PDB entry 8WWM | electron microscopy, 2.81 A resolution | chains B and R of the 6 polymer chains in the assembly

[Chain B]
Molecule: Guanine nucleotide-binding protein G(I)/G(S)/G(T) subunit beta-1
Source organism: Homo sapiens
Reference sequence: P62873 (GBB1_HUMAN); residues 2-340 here = UniProt positions 2-340
Chain sequence (376 residues; row label = number of the first residue in the row; numbers below 1 keep their minus sign (Met-9 is residue -9)):
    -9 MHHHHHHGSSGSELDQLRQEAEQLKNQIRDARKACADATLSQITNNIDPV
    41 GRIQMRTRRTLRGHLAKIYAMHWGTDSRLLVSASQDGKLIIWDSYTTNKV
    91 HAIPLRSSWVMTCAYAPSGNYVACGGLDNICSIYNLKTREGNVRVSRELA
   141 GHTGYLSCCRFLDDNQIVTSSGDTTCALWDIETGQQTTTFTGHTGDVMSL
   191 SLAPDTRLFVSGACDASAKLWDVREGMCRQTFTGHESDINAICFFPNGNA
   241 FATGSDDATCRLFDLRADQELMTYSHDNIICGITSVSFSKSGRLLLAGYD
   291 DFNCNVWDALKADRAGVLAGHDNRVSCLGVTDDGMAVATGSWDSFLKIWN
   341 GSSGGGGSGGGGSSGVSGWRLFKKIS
Unresolved in the structure: -9 to 1, 344-366
Sequence notes: initiating methionine (-9); expression tag (-8 to 1, 341-366)
UniProt features mapped onto this chain:
  - modified residue: Ser2 (N-acetylserine), His266 (Phosphohistidine)
  - natural variant: Leu30 (L30F: In MRD42; uncertain significance), Arg52 (R52G: In MRD42), Gly64 (G64V: In MRD42), Asp76 (D76E: In MRD42; D76G: In MRD42), Gly77 (G77S: In MRD42), Lys78 (K78R: In MRD42), Ile80 (I80N: In MRD42; I80T: In MRD42), His91 (H91R: In MRD42; uncertain significance), Ala92 (A92T: In MRD42), Pro94 (P94S: In MRD42), Leu95 (L95P: In MRD42), Arg96 (R96L: In MRD42), 5 further natural variant entries in UniProt

[Chain R]
Molecule: Fusion protein 1, Melanin-concentrating hormone receptor 1, Fusion protein 2
Source organism: Homo sapiens
Reference sequence: Q99705 (MCHR1_HUMAN); residues 1-396 carry their UniProt numbers (396 of 624 residues fall inside the UniProt entry; the rest is not from it)
Chain sequence (624 residues; row label = number of the first residue in the row; numbers below 1 keep their minus sign (Asp-52 is residue -52)):
   -52 DYKDDDDHHHHHHHHGQPGNGSAFLLAPNGSHAPDHNVTQQRDEENLYFQ
    -2 GVDMSVGAMKKGVGRAVGLGGGSGCQATEEDPLPNCGACAPGQGGRRWRL
    48 PQPAWVEGSSARLWEQATGTGWMDLEASLLPTGPNASNTSDGPDNLTSAG
    98 SPPRTGSISYINIIMPSVFGTICLLGIIGNSTVIFAVVKKSKLHWCNNVP
   148 DIFIINLSVVDLLFLLGMPFMIHQLMGNGVWHFGETMCTLITAMDANSQF
   198 TSTYILTAMAIDRYLATVHPISSTKFRKPSVATLVICLLWALSFISITPV
   248 WLYARLIPFPGGAVGCGIRLPNPDTDLYWFTLYQFFLAFALPFVVITAAY
   298 VRILQRMTSSVAPASQRSIRLRTKRVTRTAIAICLVFFVCWAPYYVLQLT
   348 QLSISRPTLTFVYLYNAAISLGYANSCLNPFVYIVLCETFRKRLVLSVKH
   398 MGSSGGGGSGGGGSSGVFTLEDFVGDWEQTAAYNLDQVLEQGGVSSLLQN
   448 LAVSVTPIQRIVRSGENALKIDIHVIIPYEGLSADQMAQIEEVFKVVYPV
   498 DDHHFKVILPYGTLVIDGVTPNMLNYFGRPYEGIAVFDGKKITVTGTLWN
   548 GNKIIDERLITPDGSMLFRVTINS
Unresolved in the structure: -52 to 106, 396-571
Disulfide bonds: Cys185-Cys263
From the paper describing this entry:
  - mutagenesis - K139A, K139E: abolished signaling with Melanin-concentrating hormone
  - mutagenesis - Q196A, Y362A, I366A, Y370A: decreased signaling with Melanin-concentrating hormone
  - mutagenesis - Q196A, I366A, Y370A: unchanged expression

[How chain B and chain R interact]
Pairs across the interface - 8 pairs, chain B then chain R:
  Arg52(B) with His141(R)
  Ala309(B) with Lys139(R)
  Gly310(B) with His141(R)
  Asp312(B) with Ser138(R); Lys139(R), hydrogen bond (side chain-backbone); His141(R)
  Phe335(B) with His141(R)
  Lys337(B) with His141(R)
Also at the interface, not in a pair above, chain B (9 interface residues in all): Thr50, His311, Asp333
Also at the interface, not in a pair above, chain R (6 interface residues in all): Lys137, Leu140, Trp142

[Overview]
Chain B and chain R form an interface of 9 and 6 residues respectively, with 1 hydrogen bond. Its one
hydrogen-bonded contact is Asp312(B)-Lys139(R). The paper reports that Q196A, Y362A and I366A of chain R,
among others, reduce signaling with Melanin-concentrating hormone; K139A and K139E of chain R abolish
signaling with Melanin-concentrating hormone.
Here chain B is Guanine nucleotide-binding protein G(I)/G(S)/G(T) subunit beta-1 and chain R is Fusion protein
1, Melanin-concentrating hormone receptor 1, Fusion protein 2, both from Homo sapiens. Entry 8WWM
(MCH-MCHR1-Gi complex, L2 state) was determined by electron microscopy (same publication as 8WWK, 8WWL and
8WWN).
